4S1H - chains A and B; structure by X-ray diffraction, 1.60 A resolution.

Chain A (and B):
Molecule: Pyridoxal kinase
From: Entamoeba histolytica
Notes: EC 2.7.1.35; chain B of this document is another copy of the same molecule, construct and numbering; everything in this record applies to it too
UniProt: C4LVZ4 (C4LVZ4_ENTHI); residue numbers follow UniProt; this construct covers 1-279
Chain sequence (287 residues; each row starts with the number of its first residue):
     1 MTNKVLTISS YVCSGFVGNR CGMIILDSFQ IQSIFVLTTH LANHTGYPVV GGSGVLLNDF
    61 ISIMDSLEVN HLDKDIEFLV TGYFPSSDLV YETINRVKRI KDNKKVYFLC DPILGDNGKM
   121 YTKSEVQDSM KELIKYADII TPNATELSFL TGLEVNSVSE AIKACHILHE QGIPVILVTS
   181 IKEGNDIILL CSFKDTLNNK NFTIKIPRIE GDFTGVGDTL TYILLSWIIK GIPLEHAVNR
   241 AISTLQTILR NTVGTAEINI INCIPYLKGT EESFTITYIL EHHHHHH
Sequence notes: expression tag (280-287)
Bound ions: Mg2+ site 1: Asp-111, Thr-141; Mg2+ site 2: Asp-116 (together with ADP)
Ligand contacts: ADP (adenosine-5'-diphosphate): Asp-116, Asn-143, Glu-146, Thr-179, Ser-180, Ile-187, Leu-189, Ile-206, Pro-207, Arg-208, Ile-209, Gly-211, Phe-213, Val-216, Gly-217, Leu-220, Ile-242, Leu-245, Gln-246, Leu-249

Interface between chain A and chain B:
Pairs across the interface (83):
  Met-1(A) / Phe-16(B)  hydrophobic
  Met-1(A) / Glu-257(B)
  Met-1(A) / Ile-258(B)
  Met-1(A) / Asn-259(B)
  Asn-3(A) / Ser-14(B)  hydrogen bond
  Tyr-11(A) / Phe-35(B)  hydrogen bond (side chain-backbone)
  Tyr-11(A) / Leu-37(B)
  Cys-13(A) / Ile-34(B)
  Cys-13(A) / Phe-35(B)  hydrogen bond (backbone-backbone)
  Cys-13(A) / Val-36(B)  hydrophobic
  Ser-14(A) / Asn-3(B)  hydrogen bond
  Ser-14(A) / Leu-67(B)
  Arg-20(A) / Met-23(B)
  Arg-20(A) / Asp-27(B)  salt bridge
  Arg-20(A) / Phe-35(B)
  Met-23(A) / Tyr-11(B)
  Met-23(A) / Arg-20(B)
  Met-23(A) / Met-23(B)  hydrophobic
  Ile-24(A) / Asp-27(B)
  Asp-27(A) / Arg-20(B)  salt bridge
  Asp-27(A) / Ile-24(B)
  Asp-27(A) / Ile-261(B)
  Asp-27(A) / Ile-264(B)
  Gln-30(A) / Ile-261(B)
  Gln-30(A) / Asn-262(B)  hydrogen bond (side chain-backbone)
  Gln-30(A) / Pro-265(B)
  Ile-34(A) / Cys-13(B)
  Phe-35(A) / Tyr-11(B)  hydrogen bond (backbone-side chain)
  Phe-35(A) / Cys-13(B)  hydrogen bond (backbone-backbone)
  Phe-35(A) / Arg-20(B)
  Val-36(A) / Cys-13(B)  hydrophobic
  Leu-37(A) / Tyr-11(B)
  Leu-37(A) / Leu-37(B)  hydrophobic
  Leu-37(A) / His-40(B)  hydrogen bond (backbone-side chain)
  His-40(A) / Leu-37(B)  hydrogen bond (side chain-backbone)
  His-40(A) / Val-55(B)
  His-40(A) / Ile-63(B)
  Ala-42(A) / Ile-63(B)
  Ala-42(A) / Ser-66(B)
  Ala-42(A) / Leu-67(B)
  Asn-43(A) / Ser-66(B)  hydrogen bond
  Asn-43(A) / Asn-70(B)  hydrogen bond
  Asn-43(A) / Leu-72(B)
  Tyr-47(A) / Asn-70(B)
  Pro-48(A) / Asn-70(B)
  Val-49(A) / Ser-66(B)  hydrogen bond (backbone-side chain)
  Val-49(A) / Val-69(B)  hydrophobic
  Val-49(A) / Asn-70(B)  hydrogen bond (backbone-side chain)
  Val-50(A) / Ser-66(B)
  Gly-51(A) / Ser-62(B)
  Gly-51(A) / Ser-66(B)  hydrogen bond (backbone-side chain)
  Gly-52(A) / Ser-62(B)  hydrogen bond (backbone-side chain)
  Gly-52(A) / Ile-63(B)
  Ser-53(A) / Asp-59(B)  hydrogen bond
  Val-55(A) / His-40(B)
  Asp-59(A) / Ser-53(B)  hydrogen bond
  Ser-62(A) / Gly-51(B)
  Ser-62(A) / Gly-52(B)  hydrogen bond (side chain-backbone)
  Ile-63(A) / Cys-13(B)  hydrophobic
  Ile-63(A) / His-40(B)
  Ile-63(A) / Ala-42(B)
  Ile-63(A) / Gly-52(B)
  Ser-66(A) / Ala-42(B)
  Ser-66(A) / Asn-43(B)  hydrogen bond
  Ser-66(A) / Val-49(B)  hydrogen bond (side chain-backbone)
  Ser-66(A) / Val-50(B)
  Ser-66(A) / Gly-51(B)  hydrogen bond (side chain-backbone)
  Leu-67(A) / Ser-14(B)
  Leu-67(A) / Ala-42(B)
  Val-69(A) / Val-49(B)  hydrophobic
  Asn-70(A) / Asn-43(B)  hydrogen bond
  Asn-70(A) / Tyr-47(B)
  Asn-70(A) / Pro-48(B)
  Asn-70(A) / Val-49(B)  hydrogen bond (side chain-backbone)
  Leu-72(A) / Asn-43(B)
  Leu-72(A) / Tyr-47(B)
  Glu-257(A) / Met-1(B)
  Asn-259(A) / Met-1(B)
  Ile-261(A) / Asp-27(B)
  Ile-261(A) / Gln-30(B)  hydrogen bond (backbone-side chain)
  Asn-262(A) / Gln-30(B)  hydrogen bond (backbone-side chain)
  Ile-264(A) / Asp-27(B)
  Pro-265(A) / Gln-30(B)
Interface residues without a listed pair, chain A (47 interface residues in all): Ile-31, Gln-32, Ser-33, Leu-41, Thr-252, Val-253, Gly-254, Ile-258
Interface residues without a listed pair, chain B (44 interface residues in all): Ile-31, Ser-33, Leu-41

Overview:
Chain A and chain B form an interface of 47 and 44 residues respectively, with 25 hydrogen bonds and 2 salt
bridges. Among the polar pairs are Arg-20(A)/Asp-27(B), Asn-3(A)/Ser-14(B) and Tyr-11(A)/Phe-35(B). Ligands of
chain A: ADP. Asp-111(A) and Thr-141(A) coordinate Mg2+ site 1.
Chain A and chain B are both Pyridoxal kinase (Entamoeba histolytica); the structure, Pyridoxal kinase of
Entamoeba histolytica with ADP, was determined by X-ray diffraction, deposited together with 4S1I and 4S1M.
